PDB entry 9DR1 | electron microscopy, 3.70 A resolution | chains B and I of the 8 polymer chains in the assembly

[Chain B]
Molecule: 30-nt DNA strand
Organism: Escherichia coli
Sequence (30 nucleotides; row label = number of the first residue in the row):
     1 CTCTGAATCT CTTCCACTCC TACCAAGGAC

[Chain I]
Molecule: DNA-directed RNA polymerase subunit beta
Organism: Escherichia coli
UniProt: C3SIA7 (C3SIA7_ECOLX); residues 2-1341 here = UniProt positions 2-1341
Sequence (1340 residues; each row starts with the number of its first residue):
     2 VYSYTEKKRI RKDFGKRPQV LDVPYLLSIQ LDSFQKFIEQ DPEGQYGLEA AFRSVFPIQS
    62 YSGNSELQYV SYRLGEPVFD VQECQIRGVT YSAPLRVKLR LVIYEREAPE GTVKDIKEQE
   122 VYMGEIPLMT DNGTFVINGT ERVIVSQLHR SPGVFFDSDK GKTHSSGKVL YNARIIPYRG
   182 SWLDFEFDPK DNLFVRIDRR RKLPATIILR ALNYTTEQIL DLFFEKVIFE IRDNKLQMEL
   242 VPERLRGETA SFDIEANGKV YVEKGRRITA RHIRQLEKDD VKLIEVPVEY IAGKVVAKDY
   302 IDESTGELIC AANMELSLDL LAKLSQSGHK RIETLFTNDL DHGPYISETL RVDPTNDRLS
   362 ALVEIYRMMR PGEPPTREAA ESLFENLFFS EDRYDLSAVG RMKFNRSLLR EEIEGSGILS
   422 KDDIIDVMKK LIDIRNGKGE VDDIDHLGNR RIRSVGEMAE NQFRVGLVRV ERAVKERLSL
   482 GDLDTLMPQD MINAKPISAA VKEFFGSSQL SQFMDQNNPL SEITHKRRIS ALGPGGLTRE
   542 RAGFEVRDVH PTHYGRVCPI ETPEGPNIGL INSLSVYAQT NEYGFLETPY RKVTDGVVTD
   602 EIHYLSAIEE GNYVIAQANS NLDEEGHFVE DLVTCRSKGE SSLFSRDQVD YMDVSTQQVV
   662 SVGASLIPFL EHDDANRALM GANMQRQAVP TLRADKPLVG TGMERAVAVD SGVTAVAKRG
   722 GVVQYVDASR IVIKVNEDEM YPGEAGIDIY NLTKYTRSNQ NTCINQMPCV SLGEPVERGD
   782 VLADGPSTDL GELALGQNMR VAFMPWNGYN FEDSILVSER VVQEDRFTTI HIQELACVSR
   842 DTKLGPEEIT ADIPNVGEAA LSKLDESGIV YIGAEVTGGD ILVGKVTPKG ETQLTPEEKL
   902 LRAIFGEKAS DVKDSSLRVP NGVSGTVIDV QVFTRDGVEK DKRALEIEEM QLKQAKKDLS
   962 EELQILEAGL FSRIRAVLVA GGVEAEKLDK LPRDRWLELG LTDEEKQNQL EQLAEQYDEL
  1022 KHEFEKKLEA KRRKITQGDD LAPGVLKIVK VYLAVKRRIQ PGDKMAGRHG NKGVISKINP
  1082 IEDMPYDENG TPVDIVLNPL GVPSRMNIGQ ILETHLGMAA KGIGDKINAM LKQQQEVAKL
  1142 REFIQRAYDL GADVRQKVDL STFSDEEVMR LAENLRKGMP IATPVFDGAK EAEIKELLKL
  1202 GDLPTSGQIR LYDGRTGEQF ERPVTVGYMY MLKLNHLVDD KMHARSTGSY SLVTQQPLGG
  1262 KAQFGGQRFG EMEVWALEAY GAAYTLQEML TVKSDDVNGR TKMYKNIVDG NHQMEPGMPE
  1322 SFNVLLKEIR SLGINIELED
Disordered / not traced: 891-914

[Interface between chain B and chain I]
Residue-residue contacts (21; chain B residue first):
  DA7(B) with His165(I), salt bridge to the phosphate
  DT8(B) with Lys203(I), salt bridge to the phosphate
  DC14(B) with Glu541(I), base contact
  DA16(B) with Met1273(I), sugar contact
  DC17(B) with Arg1269(I), salt bridge to the phosphate; Gly1271(I), phosphate contact; Glu1272(I), phosphate contact; Glu1274(I), phosphate contact
  DT18(B) with Leu1259(I), phosphate contact; Gln1268(I), phosphate contact; Arg1269(I), phosphate contact
  DC19(B) with Lys1242(I), hydrogen bond to the sugar; Gly1261(I), phosphate contact; Lys1262(I), hydrogen bond to the phosphate
  DC20(B) with Lys1262(I), phosphate contact
  DT21(B) with Phe514(I), phosphate contact
  DA22(B) with Thr141(I), phosphate contact; Phe514(I), phosphate contact
  DC23(B) with Asn139(I), hydrogen bond to the phosphate; Arg143(I), salt bridge to the phosphate; Ser508(I), hydrogen bond to the sugar
Also at the interface, not in a pair above, chain B (12 interface residues in all): DC9
Also at the interface, not in a pair above, chain I (22 interface residues in all): Arg202, Gly507, Asp1241, Gly1260

[Overview]
Chain B and chain I form an interface of 12 and 22 residues respectively, with 4 hydrogen bonds and 4 salt
bridges. Polar contacts include DC19(B)-Lys1242(I), DC23(B)-Ser508(I) and DC19(B)-Lys1262(I).
Here chain B is a 30-nt DNA strand and chain I is DNA-directed RNA polymerase subunit beta, both from
Escherichia coli. Entry 9DR1 (E. coli RNA polymerase consensus volume with a bound fluoride riboswitch in the
ligand-bound state) was determined by electron microscopy.
